PDB entry 3ZM6 | X-ray diffraction, 1.84 A resolution | chain A

Chain A:
Molecule: Udp-N-acetylmuramoyl-tripeptide--D-alanyl-D-alanine ligase
Source organism: Streptococcus pneumoniae
Notes: EC 6.3.2.10
UniProt: Q8DNV6 (Q8DNV6_STRR6); residue numbers follow UniProt; this construct covers 1-457
Chain sequence (465 residues; each row starts with the number of its first residue):
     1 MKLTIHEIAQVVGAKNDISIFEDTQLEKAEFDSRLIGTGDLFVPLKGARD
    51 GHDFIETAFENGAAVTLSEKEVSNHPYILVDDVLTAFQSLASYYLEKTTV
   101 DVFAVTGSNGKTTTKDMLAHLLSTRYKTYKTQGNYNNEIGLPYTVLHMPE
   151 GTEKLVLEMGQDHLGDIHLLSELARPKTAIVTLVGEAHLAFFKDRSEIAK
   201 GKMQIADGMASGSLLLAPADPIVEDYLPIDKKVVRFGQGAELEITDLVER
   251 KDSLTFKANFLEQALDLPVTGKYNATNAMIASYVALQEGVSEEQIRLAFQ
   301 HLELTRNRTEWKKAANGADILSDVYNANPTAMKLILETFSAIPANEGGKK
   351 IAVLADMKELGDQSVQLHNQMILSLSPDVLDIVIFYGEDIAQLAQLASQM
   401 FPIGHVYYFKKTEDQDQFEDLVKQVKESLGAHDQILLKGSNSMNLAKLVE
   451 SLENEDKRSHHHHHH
Not modelled in the structure: 455-465
Sequence notes: expression tag (458-465)
Ligand contacts: 2GN (N-(6-(4-(2h-tetrazol-5-yl)benzyl)-3-cyano-4,5,6,7-tetrahydrothieno[2,3-c]pyridin-2-yl)-2,4-dichloro-5-(morpholinosulfonyl)benzamide): F31, D32, S33, R34, L45, G47, A48, R49, F54, T57, N134, Y135, N136, N137, I139, G140, N326, N328, P329, T330, A331, L334, L360, D362, Q363, L367

Overview:
Bound to chain A: compound 2GN.
Chain A is Udp-N-acetylmuramoyl-tripeptide--D-alanyl-D-alanine ligase (Streptococcus pneumoniae); the
structure, Crystal structure of murf ligase in complex with cyanothiophene inhibitor, was determined by X-ray
diffraction, deposited together with 3ZM5.
